Entry 7ADU (X-ray diffraction, 2.62 A resolution); this record covers chains A and C of the 4 polymer chains in the assembly.

[Chain A]
Protein: Integrase
Organism: Human spumaretrovirus
Notes: EC 2.7.7.49, 2.7.7.7, 3.1.26.4, 3.4.23.-, 2.7.7.-, 3.1.-.-
Reference sequence: P14350 (POL_FOAMV); residues 3-392 here correspond to UniProt positions 754-1143 (UniProt number = residue number + 751)
Sequence (395 residues; numbered -2 to 392; the number before each row is that of its first residue; numbers below 1 keep their minus sign (Gly-2 is residue -2)):
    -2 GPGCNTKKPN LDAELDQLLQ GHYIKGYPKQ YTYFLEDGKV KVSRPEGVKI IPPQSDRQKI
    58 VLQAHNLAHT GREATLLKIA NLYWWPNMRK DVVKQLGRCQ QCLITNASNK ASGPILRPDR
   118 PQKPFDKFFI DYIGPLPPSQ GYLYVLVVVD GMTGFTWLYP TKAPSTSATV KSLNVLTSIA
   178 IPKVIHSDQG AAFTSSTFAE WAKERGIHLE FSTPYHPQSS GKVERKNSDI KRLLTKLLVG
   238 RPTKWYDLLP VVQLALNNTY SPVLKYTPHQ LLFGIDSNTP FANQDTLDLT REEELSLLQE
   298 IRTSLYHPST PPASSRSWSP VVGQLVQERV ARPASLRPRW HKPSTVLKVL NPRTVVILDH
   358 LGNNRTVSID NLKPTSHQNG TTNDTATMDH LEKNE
Not modelled in the structure: -2 to 8, 376-392
Sequence notes: expression tag (-2 to 2); variant Ser217 (Gly968 in P14350), Gly218 (Ser969 in P14350)
Ion coordination: Zn2+: His62, His66, Cys96, Cys99; Mg2+ site 1: Asp128, Asp185 (together with magnesium); Mg2+ site 2: Asp128, Glu221 (together with magnesium)
Ligand contacts:
  - magnesium: Asp128, Tyr129, Asp185, Pro214, Gln215, Glu221, Asn224
  - magnesium (R7K; N-[[2,4-bis(fluoranyl)phenyl]methyl]-5-(hydroxymethyl)-1,4-bis(oxidanyl)-2-oxidanylidene-1,8-naphthyridine-3-carboxamide): Asp128, Tyr129, Asp185, Pro214, Gln215, Glu221

[Chain C]
Molecule: 19-nt DNA strand
Sequence (19 nucleotides; each row starts with the number of its first residue):
     1 ATTGTCATGG AATTTCGCA

[How chain A and chain C interact]
Contacting residue pairs (45):
  Ile112(A) with DG4(C), phosphate contact; DT5(C), base contact
  Leu113(A) with DT3(C), base contact; DG4(C), hydrogen bond to the phosphate
  Arg114(A) with DG4(C), sugar contact; DT5(C), salt bridge to the phosphate
  Pro115(A) with DT3(C), base contact; DG4(C), phosphate contact; DT5(C), phosphate contact
  Lys124(A) with DT3(C), base contact
  His183(A) with DT3(C), salt bridge to the phosphate
  Glu207(A) with DT2(C), phosphate contact; DT3(C), base contact
  Phe208(A) with DT2(C), sugar contact; DT3(C), phosphate contact
  Ser209(A) with DT3(C), phosphate contact
  Thr210(A) with DT2(C), phosphate contact; DT3(C), hydrogen bond to the phosphate
  His213(A) with DG4(C), salt bridge to the phosphate
  Gln215(A) with DG4(C), sugar contact
  Ser216(A) with DT3(C), hydrogen bond to the phosphate
  Gly218(A) with DG4(C), hydrogen bond to the base; DT5(C), sugar contact
  Lys219(A) with DT5(C), sugar contact; DC6(C), salt bridge to the phosphate
  Glu221(A) with DG4(C), base contact
  Arg222(A) with DG4(C), base contact; DT5(C), base contact; DC6(C), hydrogen bond to the base; DA7(C), hydrogen bond to the sugar
  Asp226(A) with DA7(C), sugar contact
  Arg229(A) with DA7(C), hydrogen bond to the phosphate; DT8(C), salt bridge to the phosphate
  Ser258(A) with DA7(C), hydrogen bond to the phosphate
  Pro259(A) with DA7(C), phosphate contact; DT8(C), base contact
  Lys345(A) with DA1(C), base contact
  Leu347(A) with DA1(C), base contact; DT2(C), sugar contact
  Asn348(A) with DT2(C), hydrogen bond to the base; DT3(C), hydrogen bond to the sugar
  Arg350(A) with DG4(C), salt bridge to the phosphate
  Thr351(A) with DT3(C), sugar contact
  Val353(A) with DA1(C), base contact
  Thr363(A) with DA1(C), base contact
Other interface residues (no listed pair), chain A (33 interface residues in all): Arg117, His205, Lys233, Val260, Ser365

[Overview]
33 residues of chain A and 8 residues of chain C are in contact, with 10 hydrogen bonds and 6 salt bridges.
Polar pairs include Gly218(A)-DG4(C), Arg222(A)-DC6(C) and Asn348(A)-DT2(C). Ligands of chain A: magnesium.
His62(A), His66(A), Cys96(A) and Cys99(A) coordinate Zn2+.
Chain A is Integrase (Human spumaretrovirus) and chain C is a 19-nt DNA strand; the structure, Crystal
structure of the Prototype Foamy Virus (PFV) intasome in complex with magnesium and the INSTI ..., was
determined by X-ray diffraction together with 7ADV from the same study.
